Entry 3BND (X-ray diffraction, 1.60 A resolution); this record covers chain A.

[Chain A]
Protein: Seed lipoxygenase-1
Source organism: Glycine max
Notes: EC 1.13.11.12
Reference sequence: P08170 (LOX1_SOYBN); numbering as in UniProt (aligned over 1-839)
Chain sequence (839 residues; row label = number of the first residue in the row):
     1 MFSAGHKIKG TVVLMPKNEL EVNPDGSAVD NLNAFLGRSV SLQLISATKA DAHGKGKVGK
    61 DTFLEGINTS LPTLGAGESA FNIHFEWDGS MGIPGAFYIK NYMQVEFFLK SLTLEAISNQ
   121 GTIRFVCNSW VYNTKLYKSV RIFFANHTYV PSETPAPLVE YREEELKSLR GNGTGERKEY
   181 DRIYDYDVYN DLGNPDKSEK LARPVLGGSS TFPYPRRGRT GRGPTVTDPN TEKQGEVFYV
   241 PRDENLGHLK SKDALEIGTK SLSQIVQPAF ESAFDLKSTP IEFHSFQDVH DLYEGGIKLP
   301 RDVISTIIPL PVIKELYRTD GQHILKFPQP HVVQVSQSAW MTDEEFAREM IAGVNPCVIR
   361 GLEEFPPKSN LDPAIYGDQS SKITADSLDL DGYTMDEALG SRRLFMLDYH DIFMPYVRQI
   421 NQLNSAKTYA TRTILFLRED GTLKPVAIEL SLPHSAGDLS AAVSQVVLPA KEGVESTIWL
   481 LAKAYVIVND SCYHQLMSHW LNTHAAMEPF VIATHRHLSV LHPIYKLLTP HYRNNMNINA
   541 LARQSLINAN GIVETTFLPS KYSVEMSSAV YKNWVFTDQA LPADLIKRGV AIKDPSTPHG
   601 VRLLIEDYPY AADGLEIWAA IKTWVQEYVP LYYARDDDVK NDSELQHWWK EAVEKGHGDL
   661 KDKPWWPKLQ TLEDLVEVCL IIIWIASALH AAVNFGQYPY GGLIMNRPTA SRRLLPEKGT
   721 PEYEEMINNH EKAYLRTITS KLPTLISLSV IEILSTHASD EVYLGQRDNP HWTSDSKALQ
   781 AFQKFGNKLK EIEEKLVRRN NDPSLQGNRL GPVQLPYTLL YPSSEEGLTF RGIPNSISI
Not modelled in the structure: 1-6, 19-30, 117-120
Sequence notes: engineered mutation Glu160 (Ser in P08170), Val553 (Ile in P08170)
Swiss-Prot annotation at these positions:
  - binding site (Fe cation): His499, His504, His690, Asn694, Ile839
  - mutagenesis: His494 (H494Q: 37% of wild-type activity; H494S: 8% of wild-type activity), Gln495 (Q495A: Reduces catalytic activity; Q495E: No effect on catalytic activity), His499 (H499Q: Inactive), His504 (H504Q/S: Inactive), His517 (H517Q: 33% of wild-type activity), His522 (H522Q: 1% of wild-type activity), His531 (H531Q: 20% of wild-type activity), Ala542 (A542G: Changes reaction profile to produce almost equal amounts of 13S- and 9R-hydroperoxyoctadecadienoate; A542S: Little effect on reaction profile; A542T/V: Complete loss of activity), Leu546 (L546A: Reduces catalytic efficiency more than 14000-fold; when associated with A-754), His690 (H690Q: Inactive), Asn694 (N694G: Reduces catalytic efficiency 5-fold), Gln697 (Q697N/E: Reduces catalytic activity), 1 further mutagenesis entry in UniProt
Metal / ion sites: Fe ion: His499, His504, His690, Asn694, Ile839
Reported in the primary citation:
  - mutagenesis - I553V: decreased catalytic activity
  - Fe ion coordination: His499
  - conformationally variable residues (side-chain flip): Gln495
  - mutagenesis - L546A (62-fold), L754A (950-fold): decreased catalytic activity (citing earlier work)

[Overview]
His499, His504, His690, Asn694 and Ile839 coordinate a Fe ion ion. UniProt lists 5 Fe cation-binding residues
and 13 mutagenesis sites. The paper reports that I553V, L546A and L754A reduce catalytic activity; Fe ion
coordination by His499.
Chain A is Seed lipoxygenase-1 (Glycine max); the structure, Lipoxygenase-1 (Soybean), I553V Mutant, was
determined by X-ray diffraction together with 3BNB, 3BNC and 3BNE from the same study.
